PDB entry 5LMS | electron microscopy, 5.10 A resolution (low resolution: residue-level contacts below are approximate; hydrogen-bond / salt-bridge calls are withheld) | chains A and K of the 25 polymer chains in the assembly

# Chain A
Molecule: 16S rRNA
From: Thermus thermophilus HB8
Sequence (1522 nucleotides; row label = number of the first residue in the row; note: 44 numbers in that range are skipped by the numbering (no residue carries them; nothing is unmodelled there); a row labelled like 189A-189L holds insertion residues (189A, then the next letters in order); numbering starts at 0):
     0 UUUGUUGGAG AGUUUGAUCC UGGCUCAGGG UGAACGCUGG CGGCGUGCCU AAGACAUGCA
    60 AGUCGUGCGG GCCG
    76 CGGGGUUUU
    88 ACUCCG
    96 UGGUCAGCGG CGGACGGGUG AGUAACGCGU GGGU
  129A G
   130 ACCUACCCGG AAGAGGGGGA CAACCCGGGG AAACUCGGGC UAAUCCCCCA UGUGGACCCG
189A-189L CCCCUUGGGGUG
   190 UGUCCAAAGG GCUUU
   216 GCCCGCUUCC GGAUGGGCCC GCGUCCCAUC AGCUAGUUGG UGGGGUAAUG GCCCACCAAG
   276 GCGACGACGG GUAGCCGGUC UGAGAGGAUG GCCGGCCACA GGGGCACUGA GACACGGGCC
   336 CCACUCCUAC GGGAGGCAGC AGUUAGGAAU CUUCCGCAAU GGGCGCAAGC CUGACGGAGC
   396 GACGCCGCUU GGAGGAAGAA GCCCUUCGGG GUGUAAACUC CUGA
   441 ACCCGGGACG AAACCCCC
   460 GA
   470 CGAGGGGA
   479 CUGACGGUAC CGGGGUAA
   498 UAGCGCCGGC CAACUCCGUG CCAGCAGCCG CGGUAAUACG GAGGGCGCGA GCGUUACCCG
   558 GAUUCACUGG GCGUAAAGGG CGUGUAGGCG GCCUGGGGCG UCCCAUGUGA AAGACCACGG
   618 CUCAACCGUG GGGGAGCGUG GGAUACGCUC AGGCUAGACG GUGGGAGAGG GUGGUGGAAU
   678 UCCCGGAGUA GCGGUGAAAU GCGCAGAUAC CGGGAGGAAC GCCGAUGGCG AAGGCAGCCA
   738 CCUGGUCCAC CCGUGACGCU GAGGCGCGAA AGCGUGGGGA GCAAACCGGA UUAGAUACCC
   798 GGGUAGUCCA CGCCCUAAAC GAUGCGCGCU AGGUCUCUGG GUCU
   848 CCUGGGGGCC GAAGCUAACG CGUUAAGCGC GCCGCCUGGG GAGUACGGCC GCAAGGCUGA
   908 AACUCAAAGG AAUUGACGGG GGCCCGCACA AGCGGUGGAG CAUGUGGUUU AAUUCGAAGC
   968 AACGCGAAGA ACCUUACCAG GCCUUGACAU GCUA
 1001A G
  1002 GGAACCCGGG UGAAAGCCUG GGGUGCCCC
1030A-1030D GCGA
  1031 GGGGAGCCCU AGCACAGGUG CUGCAUGGCC GUCGUCAGCU CGUGCCGUGA GGUGUUGGGU
  1091 UAAGUCCCGC AACGAGCGCA ACCCCCGCCG UUAGUUGCCA GCGGUUCGGC CGGGCACUCU
  1151 AACGGGACUG CCCGCG
  1168 AAAGCGGGAG GAAGGAGGGG ACGACGUCUG GUCAGCAUGG CCCUUACGGC CUGGGCGACA
  1228 CACGUGCUAC AAUGCCCACU ACAAAGCGAU GCCACCCGGC AACGGGGAGC UAAUCGCAAA
  1288 AAGGUGGGCC CAGUUCGGAU UGGGGUCUGC AACCCGACCC CAUGAAGCCG GAAUCGCUAG
  1348 UAAUCGCGGA UCAGCC
 1363A A
  1364 UGCCGCGGUG AAUACGUUCC CGGGCCUUGU ACACACCGCC CGUCACGCCA UGGGAGCGGG
  1424 CUCUACCCGA AGUCGCCGG
1442A-1442B GA
  1443 GCCUA
  1452 C
  1456 GGGCAGGCGC CGAGGGUAGG GCCCGUGACU GGGGCGAAGU CGUAACAAGG UAGCUGUACC
  1516 GGAAGGUGCG GCUGGAUCAC CUCCUUUCU
Not modelled in the structure: 0-4, 1533, 1543-1544

# Chain K
Protein: 30S ribosomal protein S11
From: Thermus thermophilus (strain HB8 / ATCC 27634 / DSM 579)
UniProtKB: P80376 (RS11_THET8); residues 1-129 here = UniProt positions 1-129
Chain sequence (129 residues; numbered 1 to 129; the number before each row is that of its first residue):
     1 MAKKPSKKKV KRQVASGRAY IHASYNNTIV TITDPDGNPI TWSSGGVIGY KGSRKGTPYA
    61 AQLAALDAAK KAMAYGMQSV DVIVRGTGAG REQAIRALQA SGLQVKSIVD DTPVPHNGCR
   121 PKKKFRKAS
Not modelled in the structure: 1-10

# Chain A / chain K interface
Contacting residue pairs (78; chain A residue first):
  G674(A) - His116(K)
  A675(A) - Val114(K)
  A675(A) - Pro115(K)
  A675(A) - His116(K)
  A676(A) - Pro113(K)
  A676(A) - Pro115(K)
  G683(A) - Gly37(K)
  G683(A) - Asn38(K)
  A684(A) - Arg12(K)
  A684(A) - Asn38(K)
  A684(A) - Pro39(K)
  G685(A) - Arg12(K)
  G685(A) - Pro39(K)
  G685(A) - Ile40(K)
  G685(A) - Trp42(K)
  U686(A) - Trp42(K)
  U686(A) - Tyr75(K)
  A687(A) - Lys71(K)
  G688(A) - Trp42(K)
  G688(A) - Gly46(K)
  G688(A) - Lys51(K)
  C689(A) - Asn27(K)
  C689(A) - Ile29(K)
  C689(A) - Ser44(K)
  C689(A) - Gly46(K)
  C689(A) - Lys55(K)
  G690(A) - Ser24(K)
  G690(A) - Asn27(K)
  G690(A) - Lys55(K)
  G691(A) - Asn26(K)
  G691(A) - Gly52(K)
  G691(A) - Lys55(K)
  U692(A) - Tyr25(K)
  U692(A) - Asn26(K)
  U692(A) - Gly52(K)
  U692(A) - Ser53(K)
  U692(A) - Lys124(K)
  A694(A) - Ser53(K)
  A695(A) - Gly52(K)
  A695(A) - Ser53(K)
  U705(A) - Ile29(K)
  U705(A) - Trp42(K)
  A706(A) - His22(K)
  A706(A) - Ile29(K)
  A706(A) - Thr31(K)
  A706(A) - Trp42(K)
  C707(A) - Tyr20(K)
  C707(A) - Thr31(K)
  C707(A) - Gly37(K)
  C707(A) - Pro39(K)
  C707(A) - Arg85(K)
  C708(A) - Arg18(K)
  C708(A) - Tyr20(K)
  C708(A) - Asp36(K)
  C708(A) - Gly37(K)
  C708(A) - Asn38(K)
  A716(A) - Asn117(K)
  A716(A) - Gly118(K)
  C717(A) - His116(K)
  C717(A) - Asn117(K)
  G718(A) - His116(K)
  G718(A) - Asn117(K)
  A777(A) - Cys119(K)
  G778(A) - Cys119(K)
  G778(A) - Arg120(K)
  C779(A) - Arg120(K)
  C779(A) - Pro121(K)
  C779(A) - Lys122(K)
  A780(A) - Lys122(K)
  A780(A) - Lys123(K)
  C796(A) - Lys123(K)
  C797(A) - Lys124(K)
  G799(A) - Lys122(K)
  U1522(A) - Lys123(K)
  G1523(A) - Lys123(K)
  C1524(A) - Arg120(K)
  G1525(A) - Arg120(K)
  C1538(A) - Glu92(K)
Interface residues without a listed pair, chain A (40 interface residues in all): U677, A704, C795, G798, A1507, C1539
Interface residues without a listed pair, chain K (43 interface residues in all): Thr33, Thr41, Gly45, Val47, Lys127

# In short
40 residues of chain A and 43 residues of chain K are in contact.
Chain A is 16S rRNA (Thermus thermophilus HB8) and chain K is 30S ribosomal protein S11 (Thermus thermophilus
(strain HB8 / ATCC 27634 / DSM 579)); the structure, Structure of bacterial 30S-IF1-IF3-mRNA-tRNA translation
pre-initiation complex(state-2C), was determined by electron microscopy, deposited together with 5LMN, 5LMO,
5LMP, 5LMQ, 5LMR, 5LMT, 5LMU and 5LMV.
